5ZDH - chains A and B of the 30 polymer chains in the assembly; structure by electron microscopy, 3.20 A resolution.

# Chain A (and B)
Molecule: Type II secretion system protein D
Organism: Escherichia coli O78:H11 (strain H10407 / ETEC)
Notes: chain B of this document is another copy of the same molecule, construct and numbering; everything in this record applies to it too
UniProtKB: E3PJ86 (E3PJ86_ECOH1); residues 1-646 here correspond to UniProt positions 41-686 (UniProt number = residue number + 40)
Amino-acid sequence (646 residues; row label = number of the first residue in the row):
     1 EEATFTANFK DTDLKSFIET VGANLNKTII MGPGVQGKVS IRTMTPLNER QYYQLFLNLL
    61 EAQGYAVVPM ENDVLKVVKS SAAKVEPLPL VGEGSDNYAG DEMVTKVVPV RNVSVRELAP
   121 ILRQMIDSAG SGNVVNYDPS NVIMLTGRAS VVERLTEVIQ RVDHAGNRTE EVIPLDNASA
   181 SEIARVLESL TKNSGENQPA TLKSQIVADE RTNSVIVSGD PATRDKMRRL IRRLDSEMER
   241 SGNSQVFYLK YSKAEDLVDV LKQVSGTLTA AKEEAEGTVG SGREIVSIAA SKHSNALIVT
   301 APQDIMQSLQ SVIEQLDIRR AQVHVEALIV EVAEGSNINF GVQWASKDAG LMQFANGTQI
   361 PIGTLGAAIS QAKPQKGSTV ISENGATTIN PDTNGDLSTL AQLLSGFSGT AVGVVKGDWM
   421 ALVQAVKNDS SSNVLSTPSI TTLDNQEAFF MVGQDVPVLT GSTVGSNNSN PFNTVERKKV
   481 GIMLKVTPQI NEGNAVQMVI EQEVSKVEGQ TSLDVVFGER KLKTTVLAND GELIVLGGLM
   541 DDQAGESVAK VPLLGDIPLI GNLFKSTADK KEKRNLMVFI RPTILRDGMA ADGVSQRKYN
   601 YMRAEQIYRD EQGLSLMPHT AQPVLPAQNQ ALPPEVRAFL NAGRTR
Not modelled in the structure: 1-99, 192-204, 270-284, 382-388, 462-473, 644-646
Swiss-Prot annotation at these positions:
  - region: Pro374 to Thr393 (Cap gate)
  - site: Gly453 (May serve as a pivot that allows opening of the central gate for substrate egress)

# Interface between chain A and chain B
Pairs across the interface - 197 pairs, chain A then chain B:
  Val107(A) - Arg161(B)
  Val134(A) - Gln124(B)
  Asn136(A) - Ile121(B)
  Asn136(A) - Gln124(B)  hydrogen bond
  Asp138(A) - Glu117(B)
  Asp138(A) - Leu118(B)
  Asp138(A) - Val162(B)
  Ser140(A) - Val162(B)
  Val142(A) - Ala165(B)  hydrophobic
  Met144(A) - Val158(B)  hydrophobic
  Arg168(A) - Lys226(B)  hydrogen bond (backbone-side chain)
  Glu170(A) - Leu190(B)
  Glu170(A) - Leu230(B)
  Glu171(A) - Arg233(B)
  Val172(A) - Leu230(B)  hydrophobic
  Val172(A) - Arg233(B)
  Asp176(A) - Gln303(B)
  Asp176(A) - Gln307(B)  hydrogen bond (backbone-side chain)
  Asn177(A) - Gln303(B)
  Asn177(A) - Asp304(B)
  Asn177(A) - Gln307(B)
  Ser179(A) - Pro302(B)
  Ser179(A) - Asp304(B)
  Glu182(A) - Asp304(B)
  Val207(A) - Val186(B)  hydrophobic
  Val207(A) - Ser189(B)
  Val207(A) - Leu190(B)  hydrophobic
  Asp209(A) - Leu234(B)
  Arg211(A) - Ala178(B)
  Arg211(A) - Leu234(B)  hydrogen bond (side chain-backbone)
  Arg211(A) - Asp235(B)
  Arg211(A) - Ser236(B)  hydrogen bond (side chain-backbone)
  Arg211(A) - Met238(B)
  Asn213(A) - Gln303(B)
  Ile216(A) - Leu190(B)  hydrophobic
  Ile216(A) - Leu234(B)  hydrophobic
  Ser244(A) - Val264(B)
  Val246(A) - Gln315(B)
  Tyr248(A) - Gln315(B)  hydrogen bond (side chain-backbone)
  Tyr248(A) - Ile318(B)
  Lys250(A) - Asn491(B)
  Lys250(A) - Glu492(B)  salt bridge
  Tyr251(A) - Gln489(B)  hydrogen bond (backbone-side chain)
  Tyr251(A) - Asn491(B)
  Ser252(A) - Gln489(B)
  Ile285(A) - Thr267(B)
  Ser287(A) - Gln263(B)
  Ser287(A) - Thr267(B)
  Ile288(A) - Gln263(B)
  Ala289(A) - Gln263(B)
  Lys292(A) - Asn445(B)
  His293(A) - Ser252(B)
  His293(A) - Asp256(B)
  His293(A) - Leu257(B)
  His293(A) - Leu316(B)
  His293(A) - Arg320(B)  hydrogen bond (backbone-side chain)
  His293(A) - Asn445(B)
  Ser294(A) - Ile318(B)
  Asn295(A) - Asn445(B)
  Ile298(A) - Val260(B)  hydrophobic
  Ile298(A) - Val264(B)  hydrophobic
  Ile298(A) - Leu316(B)  hydrophobic
  Thr300(A) - Thr267(B)
  Arg320(A) - Leu527(B)
  Gln322(A) - Val526(B)
  Gln322(A) - Leu527(B)  hydrogen bond (side chain-backbone)
  Gln322(A) - Ile534(B)
  Ile338(A) - Pro552(B)  hydrophobic
  Thr379(A) - Val380(B)
  Thr379(A) - Ile381(B)
  Val380(A) - Ile381(B)  hydrogen bond (backbone-backbone)
  Ile381(A) - Ile381(B)
  Ile389(A) - Ser378(B)
  Ile389(A) - Thr379(B)
  Ile389(A) - Val380(B)
  Asn390(A) - Lys376(B)
  Asn394(A) - Lys373(B)
  Leu397(A) - Ser370(B)
  Ala401(A) - Ala367(B)  hydrophobic
  Leu404(A) - Gln353(B)  hydrogen bond (backbone-side chain)
  Leu404(A) - Thr364(B)
  Ser405(A) - Thr364(B)
  Phe407(A) - Leu351(B)  hydrophobic
  Phe407(A) - Gln353(B)  hydrogen bond (backbone-side chain)
  Ser408(A) - Gln353(B)
  Ser408(A) - Phe354(B)
  Ser408(A) - Ala355(B)
  Gly409(A) - Gln353(B)  hydrogen bond (backbone-backbone)
  Thr410(A) - Leu351(B)
  Thr410(A) - Val551(B)
  Ala411(A) - Gly350(B)
  Ala411(A) - Leu351(B)  hydrogen bond (backbone-backbone)
  Gly413(A) - Ala349(B)
  Val415(A) - Asp348(B)
  Ala425(A) - Val551(B)
  Ala425(A) - Pro552(B)
  Val426(A) - Lys550(B)
  Val426(A) - Val551(B)  hydrogen bond (backbone-backbone)
  Val426(A) - Pro552(B)
  Lys427(A) - Ala549(B)
  Lys427(A) - Lys550(B)  hydrogen bond (backbone-backbone)
  Lys427(A) - Pro552(B)
  Asn428(A) - Val548(B)
  Asn428(A) - Ala549(B)
  Asp429(A) - Ser547(B)
  Asp429(A) - Val548(B)  hydrogen bond (backbone-backbone)
  Ser430(A) - Glu546(B)
  Ser431(A) - Glu546(B)  hydrogen bond (backbone-backbone)
  Ser432(A) - Ala544(B)
  Asn433(A) - Gln543(B)
  Asn433(A) - Ala544(B)  hydrogen bond (backbone-backbone)
  Val434(A) - Asp542(B)
  Leu435(A) - Met540(B)
  Leu435(A) - Asp541(B)
  Leu435(A) - Asp542(B)  hydrogen bond (backbone-backbone)
  Ser436(A) - Met540(B)
  Ser436(A) - Asp541(B)
  Thr437(A) - Met540(B)  hydrogen bond (backbone-backbone)
  Pro438(A) - Gly538(B)
  Pro438(A) - Leu539(B)
  Ser439(A) - Gly537(B)
  Ser439(A) - Gly538(B)  hydrogen bond (backbone-backbone)
  Ile440(A) - Leu536(B)
  Thr441(A) - Thr524(B)  hydrogen bond (backbone-side chain)
  Thr441(A) - Val526(B)
  Thr441(A) - Val535(B)  hydrogen bond (side chain-backbone)
  Thr441(A) - Leu536(B)  hydrogen bond (backbone-backbone)
  Thr442(A) - Thr524(B)
  Thr442(A) - Thr525(B)
  Leu443(A) - Gln497(B)
  Leu443(A) - Thr525(B)  hydrogen bond (backbone-backbone)
  Leu443(A) - Leu527(B)  hydrophobic
  Gln446(A) - Thr525(B)
  Ala448(A) - Lys523(B)
  Ala448(A) - Thr524(B)
  Phe449(A) - Lys521(B)
  Phe449(A) - Leu522(B)
  Phe449(A) - Lys523(B)  hydrogen bond (backbone-backbone)
  Phe450(A) - Lys521(B)
  Phe450(A) - Leu522(B)  hydrophobic
  Phe450(A) - Gly538(B)
  Met451(A) - Glu519(B)
  Met451(A) - Arg520(B)
  Met451(A) - Lys521(B)  hydrogen bond (backbone-backbone)
  Val452(A) - Glu519(B)
  Val452(A) - Arg520(B)
  Val452(A) - Leu539(B)  hydrophobic
  Gly453(A) - Gly518(B)
  Gly453(A) - Glu519(B)  hydrogen bond (backbone-backbone)
  Gln454(A) - Glu508(B)
  Gln454(A) - Val516(B)
  Gln454(A) - Phe517(B)
  Gln454(A) - Gly518(B)
  Gln454(A) - Glu519(B)
  Asp455(A) - Val516(B)
  Asp455(A) - Phe517(B)  hydrogen bond (backbone-backbone)
  Asp455(A) - Glu519(B)
  Val456(A) - Val516(B)  hydrophobic
  Pro457(A) - Thr511(B)
  Pro457(A) - Leu513(B)  hydrophobic
  Pro457(A) - Asp514(B)
  Pro457(A) - Val515(B)
  Thr474(A) - Thr460(B)
  Thr474(A) - Gly461(B)  hydrogen bond (backbone-backbone)
  Val475(A) - Leu459(B)  hydrophobic
  Val475(A) - Thr460(B)  hydrogen bond (backbone-side chain)
  Val475(A) - Gly461(B)
  Val475(A) - Leu513(B)  hydrophobic
  Val475(A) - Asp514(B)
  Arg477(A) - Val458(B)
  Arg477(A) - Asp514(B)  salt bridge
  Arg477(A) - Val515(B)  hydrogen bond (side chain-backbone)
  Arg477(A) - Phe517(B)
  Lys479(A) - Glu519(B)  salt bridge
  Lys479(A) - Lys521(B)
  Ile482(A) - Leu539(B)  hydrophobic
  Gly588(A) - Asn529(B)  hydrogen bond (backbone-side chain)
  Ser595(A) - Leu533(B)  hydrogen bond (side chain-backbone)
  Ser595(A) - Ile534(B)
  Ser595(A) - Val535(B)
  Tyr599(A) - Leu533(B)  hydrophobic
  Tyr599(A) - Phe579(B)  hydrophobic
  Met602(A) - Val330(B)  hydrophobic
  Met602(A) - Asn575(B)
  Met602(A) - Met577(B)  hydrophobic
  Gln606(A) - Val330(B)
  Gln606(A) - Val332(B)
  Gln606(A) - Asn433(B)  hydrogen bond
  Arg609(A) - Glu334(B)  salt bridge
  Arg609(A) - Ser431(B)
  Gln622(A) - Asn433(B)
  Pro623(A) - Asn433(B)  hydrogen bond (backbone-side chain)
  Leu625(A) - Leu328(B)  hydrophobic
  Leu625(A) - Val330(B)  hydrophobic
  Leu625(A) - Leu435(B)  hydrophobic
  Gln628(A) - Leu533(B)
  Gln628(A) - Arg581(B)  hydrogen bond
Also at the interface, not in a pair above, chain A (125 interface residues in all): Ala178, Gln205, Ala208, Thr212, Asn243, Lys253, Val286, Ala290, Ser291, Arg319, Pro391, Ser398, Val412, Glu447, Leu459, Glu476, Asp514, Val515, Ala591, Asp592, Lys598, Tyr601, Glu605, Val624
Also at the interface, not in a pair above, chain B (123 interface residues in all): Asn177, Glu182, Glu237, Leu268, Ser308, Val312, Ala333, Met352, Gly363, Gln371, Ser432, Val434, Lys478, Glu532, Gly545, Leu576

# Summary
Chain A and chain B form an interface of 125 and 123 residues respectively, with 38 hydrogen bonds and 4 salt
bridges. Among the polar pairs are Lys250(A)-Glu492(B), Arg477(A)-Asp514(B) and Lys479(A)-Glu519(B).
Both chains are Type II secretion system protein D (Escherichia coli O78:H11 (strain H10407 / ETEC)). Entry
5ZDH (CryoEM structure of ETEC Pilotin-Secretin AspS-GspD complex) was determined by electron microscopy.
